Entry 8K1B (electron microscopy, 3.47 A resolution); this record covers chains A and B.

[Chain A (and B)]
Protein: SID1 transmembrane family member 1
From: Homo sapiens
Notes: chain B of this document is another copy of the same molecule, construct and numbering; everything in this record applies to it too
Reference sequence: Q9NXL6 (SIDT1_HUMAN); residue numbers follow UniProt; this construct covers 47-300
Sequence (254 residues; row label = number of the first residue in the row):
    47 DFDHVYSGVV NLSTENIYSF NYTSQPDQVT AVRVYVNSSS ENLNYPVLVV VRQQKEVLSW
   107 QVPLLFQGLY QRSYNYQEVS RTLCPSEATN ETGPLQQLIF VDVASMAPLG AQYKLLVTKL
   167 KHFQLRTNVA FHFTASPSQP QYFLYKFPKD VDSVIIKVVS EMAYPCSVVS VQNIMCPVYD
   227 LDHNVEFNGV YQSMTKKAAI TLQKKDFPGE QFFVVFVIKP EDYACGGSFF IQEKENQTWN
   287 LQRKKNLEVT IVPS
Cystine bridges: C130-C222, C212-C271
Glycans and other covalent adducts: N-acetylglucosamine (NAG) linked to N67, N83, N136
Curated features (UniProtKB/Swiss-Prot):
  - glycosylation (N-linked (GlcNAc...) asparagine): N57, N67, N83, N136, N282
What the authors report for this chain:
  - self-association interface (contacts with another copy of this molecule); pairs are residue here / residue on that copy: S105-S105 (hydrogen bond)

[How chain A and chain B interact]
Pairs across the interface (27; chain A residue first):
  N90(A) - Q100(B)  hydrogen bond (backbone-side chain)
  Y91(A) - Q100(B)
  P92(A) - K101(B)
  L94(A) - R98(B)
  L94(A) - K101(B)
  L94(A) - V103(B)  hydrophobic
  R98(A) - L94(B)
  Q100(A) - N90(B)  hydrogen bond (side chain-backbone)
  Q100(A) - Y91(B)
  K101(A) - P92(B)
  K101(A) - L94(B)
  V103(A) - L94(B)  hydrophobic
  V103(A) - S105(B)
  S105(A) - V103(B)
  S105(A) - S105(B)  hydrogen bond
  Q113(A) - N219(B)
  Q113(A) - M221(B)
  L144(A) - M152(B)  hydrophobic
  F146(A) - M152(B)  hydrophobic
  M152(A) - L144(B)  hydrophobic
  M152(A) - F146(B)  hydrophobic
  N219(A) - Q113(B)
  M221(A) - Q113(B)
  H229(A) - N230(B)  hydrogen bond
  H229(A) - F233(B)
  N230(A) - H229(B)  hydrogen bond
  F233(A) - H229(B)
Also at the interface, not in a pair above, chain A (27 interface residues in all): E61, L89, Q99, Q107, L111, A150, Y225, D228, E232
Also at the interface, not in a pair above, chain B (26 interface residues in all): E61, L89, Q107, L111, A150, Y225, D228, E232

[Overview]
The interface between chain A and chain B involves 27 residues on one side and 26 on the other, with 5
hydrogen bonds. Polar contacts include N90(A)-Q100(B), S105(A)-S105(B) and H229(A)-N230(B). Covalently linked
N-acetylglucosamine: at N67(A), N83(A) and N136(A). From the paper: a self-association interface involving
S105(A).
Both chains are SID1 transmembrane family member 1 (Homo sapiens). Entry 8K1B (SID1 transmembrane family
member 1) was determined by electron microscopy together with 8K10, 8K11, 8K12, 8K13 and 8K1D from the same
study.
